4Z8G - chain A; structure by X-ray diffraction, 2.10 A resolution.

== Chain A ==
Name: Tropomodulin-1, Leiomodin-1 chimera (TP1 ABS2)
Source organism: Homo sapiens
Notes: fragment: Tropomodulin-1 residues 163-228 (UNP), Leiomodin-1 Actin-Binding Site 2
UniProtKB: chimeric construct of P28289, P29536: residues 163-228 from P28289 (TMOD1_HUMAN) positions 163-228 (same numbers); residues 229-486 from P29536 positions 364-486 (offset varies)
Sequence (191 residues; each row starts with the number of its first residue; note: 135 numbers in that range are skipped by the numbering (no residue carries them; nothing is unmodelled there)):
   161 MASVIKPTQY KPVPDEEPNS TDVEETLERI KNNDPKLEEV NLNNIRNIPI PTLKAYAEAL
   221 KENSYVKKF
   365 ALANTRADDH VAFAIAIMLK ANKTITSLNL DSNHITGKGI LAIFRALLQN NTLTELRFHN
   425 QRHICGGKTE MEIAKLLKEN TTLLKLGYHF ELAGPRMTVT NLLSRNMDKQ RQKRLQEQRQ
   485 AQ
Not modelled in the structure: 161-176
Construct notes: expression tag (161-162)
Ion coordination: Ni2+ site 1: Asp-182, His-374; Ni2+ site 2: Glu-185, Glu-188, His-398, His-427; Ni2+ site 3: Asp-372, His-374; Ni2+ site 4: His-423, His-453, Asp-472

== Overview ==
Asp-182 and His-374 coordinate Ni2+ site 1. The Ni2+ site 2 is built by Glu-185, Glu-188, His-398 and His-427.
Chain A is Tropomodulin-1, Leiomodin-1 chimera (TP1 ABS2) (Homo sapiens); the structure, Chimera of
Tropomodulin-1 and Leiomodin-1 Actin-Binding Site 2 (TL1 ABS2), was determined by X-ray diffraction (same
publication as 4Z79).
